PDB entry 9GD4 | X-ray diffraction, 2.04 A resolution | chains A and B of the 4 polymer chains in the assembly

== Chain A ==
Name: Cell division control protein 10
Organism: Saccharomyces cerevisiae
UniProtKB: P25342 (CDC10_YEAST); numbering as in UniProt (aligned over 30-322)
Sequence (300 residues; each row starts with the number of its first residue):
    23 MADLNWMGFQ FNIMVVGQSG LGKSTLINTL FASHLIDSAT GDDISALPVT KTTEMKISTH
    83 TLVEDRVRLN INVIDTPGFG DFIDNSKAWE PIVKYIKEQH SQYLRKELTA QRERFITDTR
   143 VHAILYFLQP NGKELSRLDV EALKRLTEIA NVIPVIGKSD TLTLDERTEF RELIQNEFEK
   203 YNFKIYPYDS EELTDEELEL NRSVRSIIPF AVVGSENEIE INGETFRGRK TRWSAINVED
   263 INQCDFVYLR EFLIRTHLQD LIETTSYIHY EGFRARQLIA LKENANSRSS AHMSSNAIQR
Not modelled in the structure: 23-30, 86-88, 304-322
Sequence notes: initiating methionine (23); expression tag (24-29)
Ligand contacts:
  - GDP (guanosine-5'-diphosphate), molecule 1: Gln40, Ser41, Gly42, Leu43, Gly44, Lys45, Ser46, Thr47, Ser60, Thr62, Lys180, Asp182, Val234, Val235, Gly236, Arg251
  - GDP, molecule 2: Asn153, Lys155, Thr183, Glu188
From the paper describing this entry:
  - contacts within the chain: Asp182-Arg251
  - mutagenesis - R251A: abolished binding to Cell division control protein 3 (chain B)
  - mutagenesis - R251A: decreased growth
  - mutagenesis - R251A: decreased localization
  - binding site for GDP: Asp182, Arg251

== Chain B ==
Name: Cell division control protein 3
Organism: Saccharomyces cerevisiae
UniProtKB: P32457 (CDC3_YEAST); residues 81-410 here = UniProt positions 81-410
Sequence (332 residues; row label = number of the first residue in the row):
    79 MLQVLPDQPE IKFIRRQING YVGFANLPKQ WHRRSIKNGF SFNLLCVGPD GIGKTTLMKT
   139 LFNNDDIEAN LVKDYEEELA NDQEEEEGQG EGHENQSQEQ RHKVKIKSYE SVIEENGVKL
   199 NLNVIDTEGF GDFLNNDQKS WDPIIKEIDS RFDQYLDAEN KINRHSINDK RIHACLYFIE
   259 PTGHYLKPLD LKFMQSVYEK CNLIPVIAKS DILTDEEILS FKKTIMNQLI QSNIELFKPP
   319 IYSNDDAENS HLSERLFSSL PYAVIGSNDI VENYSGNQVR GRSYPWGVIE VDNDNHSDFN
   379 LLKNLLIKQF MEELKERTSK ILYENYRSSK LA
Not modelled in the structure: 79-90, 152-177
Sequence notes: initiating methionine (79); expression tag (80)
Bound ions: Mg2+: Thr133 (together with GDP)
Ligand contacts:
  - GDP (guanosine-5'-diphosphate), molecule 1: Pro127, Asp128, Gly129, Ile130, Gly131, Lys132, Thr133, Thr134, Lys287, Asp289, Ile343, Gly344, Arg360, Tyr362
  - GDP, molecule 2: Thr260, His262, Ile290, Glu295
From the paper describing this entry:
  - mutagenesis - R360A: decreased growth
  - mutagenesis - R360A: decreased localization
  - binding site for GDP: Asp289, Arg360

== Chain A / chain B interface ==
Contacting residue pairs (82; chain A residue first):
  Ser41(A) - His262(B)
  Ser41(A) - Tyr263(B)  hydrogen bond
  Gly42(A) - Thr260(B)
  Gly42(A) - His262(B)
  Ser60(A) - His262(B)  hydrogen bond
  Thr62(A) - His262(B)
  Thr62(A) - Tyr263(B)
  Gly63(A) - His262(B)  hydrogen bond (backbone-side chain)
  Gly63(A) - Tyr263(B)
  Asp64(A) - Gly261(B)
  Asp64(A) - His262(B)  salt bridge
  Asp64(A) - Tyr263(B)
  Asp65(A) - Tyr263(B)
  Ile66(A) - Tyr263(B)
  Ile66(A) - Leu264(B)
  Ile66(A) - Pro266(B)
  Ile66(A) - Gln306(B)
  Leu69(A) - Tyr263(B)
  Asp103(A) - Pro266(B)
  Ile105(A) - Leu212(B)
  Ile105(A) - Asn213(B)
  Ile105(A) - Asn214(B)  hydrogen bond (backbone-backbone)
  Ile105(A) - Asp215(B)
  Ile105(A) - Pro266(B)  hydrophobic
  Ile105(A) - Leu267(B)
  Ile105(A) - Lys270(B)
  Asp106(A) - Leu212(B)
  Asp106(A) - Asn213(B)
  Asn107(A) - Leu212(B)  hydrogen bond (backbone-backbone)
  Ser108(A) - Leu212(B)
  Trp111(A) - Leu212(B)  hydrophobic
  Gln151(A) - Glu258(B)  hydrogen bond
  Pro152(A) - Lys287(B)
  Asn153(A) - Asp128(B)
  Asn153(A) - Gly129(B)
  Asn153(A) - Lys287(B)
  Lys155(A) - Gly129(B)
  Arg159(A) - Arg179(B)  hydrogen bond (side chain-backbone)
  Arg159(A) - His180(B)  hydrogen bond
  Arg159(A) - Asp210(B)
  Arg159(A) - Leu212(B)
  Leu160(A) - Leu212(B)
  Lys180(A) - Pro259(B)  hydrogen bond (side chain-backbone)
  Lys180(A) - Thr260(B)  hydrogen bond (side chain-backbone)
  Asp182(A) - Ile290(B)
  Asp182(A) - Tyr362(B)
  Asp182(A) - Trp364(B)
  Thr183(A) - Ile290(B)
  Thr183(A) - Arg360(B)  hydrogen bond (backbone-side chain)
  Thr183(A) - Tyr362(B)
  Leu184(A) - Tyr362(B)
  Leu184(A) - Trp364(B)
  Thr185(A) - Arg360(B)
  Thr185(A) - Ser361(B)
  Thr185(A) - Tyr362(B)
  Leu186(A) - Pro363(B)  hydrophobic
  Glu188(A) - Arg360(B)  salt bridge
  Arg189(A) - Trp364(B)
  Arg251(A) - Ile290(B)  hydrogen bond (side chain-backbone)
  Arg251(A) - Thr292(B)
  Arg251(A) - Glu295(B)  salt bridge
  Thr253(A) - Thr292(B)
  Arg254(A) - Ser288(B)  hydrogen bond (side chain-backbone)
  Arg254(A) - Asp289(B)
  Arg254(A) - Leu291(B)  hydrogen bond (side chain-backbone)
  Arg254(A) - Thr292(B)
  Arg254(A) - Asp293(B)  salt bridge
  Arg254(A) - Ile296(B)
  Arg254(A) - Asn373(B)
  Arg254(A) - His374(B)  hydrogen bond (side chain-backbone)
  Trp255(A) - Asp289(B)  hydrogen bond (side chain-backbone)
  Trp255(A) - Tyr362(B)  hydrophobic
  Trp255(A) - Trp364(B)
  Trp255(A) - Gly365(B)
  Trp255(A) - Val366(B)
  Trp255(A) - Ile367(B)  hydrophobic
  Trp255(A) - His374(B)
  Ser256(A) - Trp364(B)
  Ala257(A) - Trp364(B)  hydrogen bond (backbone-backbone)
  Ile258(A) - Trp364(B)  hydrophobic
  Asn264(A) - Pro363(B)
  Gln265(A) - Trp364(B)
Also at the interface, not in a pair above, chain A (40 interface residues in all): Phe104, Lys252
Also at the interface, not in a pair above, chain B (45 interface residues in all): Gln178, Phe211, Lys265, Leu269, Ser298, Thr302
Interface features reported in the paper:
  - pairs named by the authors: Arg360(B)-Glu188(A)
  - interface residues, chain A: Arg251(A)

== Overview ==
Chain A and chain B form an interface of 40 and 45 residues respectively, with 17 hydrogen bonds and 4 salt
bridges. Among the polar pairs are Asp64(A)-His262(B), Glu188(A)-Arg360(B) and Arg251(A)-Glu295(B). The paper
describes a contact between Arg360(B) and Glu188(A). From the paper: a binding site for GDP at Asp182(A),
Arg251(A) and Asp289(B) among others; R251A of chain A abolishes binding to Cell division control protein 3
(chain B).
Chain A is Cell division control protein 10 and chain B is Cell division control protein 3, both from
Saccharomyces cerevisiae; the structure, Crystal structure of septin complex Shs1-Cdc12-Cdc3-Cdc10 from
Saccharomyces cerevisiae, was determined by X-ray diffraction.
